1KAR - chains A and B; structure by X-ray diffraction, 2.10 A resolution.

# Chain A (and B)
Molecule: Histidinol dehydrogenase
From: Escherichia coli
Notes: EC 1.1.1.23; chain B of this document is another copy of the same molecule, construct and numbering; everything in this record applies to it too
Reference sequence: P06988 (HISX_ECOLI); residues 1-434 here correspond to UniProt positions 0-433 (UniProt number = residue number - 1)
Sequence (434 residues; numbered 1 to 434; the number before each row is that of its first residue):
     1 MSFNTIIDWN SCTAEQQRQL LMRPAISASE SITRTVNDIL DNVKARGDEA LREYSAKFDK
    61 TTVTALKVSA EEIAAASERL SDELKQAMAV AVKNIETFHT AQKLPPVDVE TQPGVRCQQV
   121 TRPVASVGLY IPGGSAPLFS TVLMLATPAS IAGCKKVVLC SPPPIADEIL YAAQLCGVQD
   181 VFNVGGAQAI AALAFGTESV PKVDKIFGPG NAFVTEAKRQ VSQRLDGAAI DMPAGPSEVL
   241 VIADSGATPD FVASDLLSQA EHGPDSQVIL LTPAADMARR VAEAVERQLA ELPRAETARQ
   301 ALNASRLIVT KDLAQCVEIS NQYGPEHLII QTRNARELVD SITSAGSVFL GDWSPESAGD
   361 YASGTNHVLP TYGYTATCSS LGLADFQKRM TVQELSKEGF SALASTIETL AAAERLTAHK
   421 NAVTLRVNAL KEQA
Unresolved in the structure: 1-3
Modified / non-standard residues: Mse1 (selenomethionine); Mse22, Mse88, Mse144, Mse232, Mse277, Mse390 (selenomethionine; parent Met)
Construct notes: modified residue (1, 22, 88, 144, 232, 277, 390)
Ion coordination: Zn2+ site 1: H262, D360 (together with histamine) (shared with H419(B) of chain B); Zn2+ site 2: H419 (together with histamine) (shared with H262(B), D360(B) of chain B)
Residues lining bound ligands:
  - histamine (HSM), molecule 1: L138, S140, S237, H262, E326, D360, Y361, H367
  - histamine (HSM), molecule 2: E414, L416, H419

# Interface between chain A and chain B
Residue-residue contacts - 226 pairs, chain A then chain B:
  I26(A) - L225(B)  hydrophobic
  E83(A) - T409(B)  hydrogen bond
  L84(A) - T409(B)
  L84(A) - L410(B)  hydrophobic
  L84(A) - A413(B)  hydrophobic
  A87(A) - T406(B)
  A87(A) - T409(B)
  A87(A) - L410(B)  hydrophobic
  V90(A) - L403(B)  hydrophobic
  V90(A) - T406(B)
  N94(A) - T111(B)
  N94(A) - Q112(B)  hydrogen bond
  N94(A) - L403(B)
  F98(A) - C117(B)  hydrophobic
  F98(A) - Q118(B)
  Q102(A) - Q119(B)  hydrogen bond
  L104(A) - L104(B)  hydrophobic
  P105(A) - P105(B)  hydrophobic
  V107(A) - A101(B)
  T111(A) - N94(B)
  T111(A) - S363(B)  hydrogen bond (side chain-backbone)
  Q112(A) - V90(B)
  Q112(A) - N94(B)  hydrogen bond
  V115(A) - S363(B)
  R116(A) - R336(B)
  C117(A) - F98(B)  hydrophobic
  C117(A) - S363(B)  hydrogen bond (side chain-backbone)
  C117(A) - T365(B)
  Q118(A) - F98(B)
  Q118(A) - R336(B)
  Q119(A) - Q102(B)  hydrogen bond
  R122(A) - V339(B)  hydrogen bond (side chain-backbone)
  R122(A) - D340(B)
  R122(A) - I342(B)  hydrogen bond (side chain-backbone)
  R122(A) - T343(B)
  V124(A) - T377(B)
  S135(A) - R415(B)  hydrogen bond
  A136(A) - R415(B)
  L138(A) - E414(B)
  F139(A) - A413(B)  hydrophobic
  F139(A) - E414(B)  hydrogen bond (backbone-side chain)
  S140(A) - E414(B)  hydrogen bond
  D204(A) - T377(B)
  R219(A) - Q223(B)
  Q223(A) - R219(B)
  Q223(A) - Q223(B)  hydrogen bond
  L225(A) - I26(B)  hydrophobic
  L225(A) - Y372(B)
  A229(A) - T377(B)
  D250(A) - L425(B)
  F251(A) - L425(B)
  F251(A) - R426(B)
  F251(A) - A429(B)  hydrophobic
  S254(A) - A422(B)
  S254(A) - L425(B)
  S254(A) - R426(B)  hydrogen bond
  D255(A) - R426(B)  salt bridge
  L257(A) - A418(B)
  S258(A) - A418(B)  hydrogen bond (side chain-backbone)
  S258(A) - H419(B)
  S258(A) - A422(B)
  E261(A) - L416(B)
  E261(A) - T417(B)
  E261(A) - A418(B)  hydrogen bond (side chain-backbone)
  E261(A) - H419(B)  salt bridge
  H262(A) - L416(B)
  H262(A) - H419(B)  hydrogen bond
  Q288(A) - L425(B)
  L292(A) - T417(B)
  L292(A) - A418(B)
  L292(A) - N421(B)
  P293(A) - T417(B)
  R294(A) - R415(B)
  R294(A) - T417(B)  hydrogen bond
  Q331(A) - R426(B)
  R336(A) - R116(B)
  R336(A) - Q118(B)
  R336(A) - E394(B)  salt bridge
  V339(A) - R122(B)  hydrogen bond (backbone-side chain)
  D340(A) - R122(B)
  I342(A) - R122(B)  hydrogen bond (backbone-side chain)
  I342(A) - Mse390(B)
  T343(A) - R122(B)
  T343(A) - K388(B)  hydrogen bond (backbone-side chain)
  S344(A) - K388(B)
  A345(A) - Mse390(B)
  G346(A) - T391(B)  hydrogen bond (backbone-backbone)
  S347(A) - T391(B)
  V348(A) - T391(B)  hydrogen bond (backbone-backbone)
  V348(A) - V392(B)
  V348(A) - Q393(B)  hydrogen bond (backbone-backbone)
  F349(A) - Q393(B)
  L350(A) - V392(B)  hydrophobic
  L350(A) - Q393(B)  hydrogen bond (backbone-backbone)
  L350(A) - E394(B)
  D352(A) - R426(B)  hydrogen bond (backbone-side chain)
  W353(A) - L395(B)
  W353(A) - K397(B)
  W353(A) - F400(B)
  W353(A) - R426(B)
  W353(A) - L430(B)  hydrophobic
  W353(A) - Q433(B)
  S354(A) - E394(B)
  S354(A) - L395(B)  hydrogen bond (side chain-backbone)
  P355(A) - F400(B)
  P355(A) - R426(B)
  S357(A) - I407(B)
  S357(A) - H419(B)  hydrogen bond (side chain-backbone)
  S357(A) - V423(B)
  A358(A) - L395(B)  hydrophobic
  A358(A) - I407(B)  hydrophobic
  G359(A) - Q393(B)
  D360(A) - H419(B)  salt bridge
  Y361(A) - L410(B)  hydrophobic
  Y361(A) - A411(B)
  Y361(A) - E414(B)  hydrogen bond
  Y361(A) - L416(B)
  A362(A) - L403(B)
  S363(A) - T111(B)  hydrogen bond (backbone-side chain)
  S363(A) - V115(B)
  S363(A) - C117(B)  hydrogen bond (backbone-side chain)
  S363(A) - Q393(B)  hydrogen bond
  S363(A) - L403(B)
  T365(A) - C117(B)
  T365(A) - T391(B)
  T365(A) - Q393(B)  hydrogen bond
  Y372(A) - L225(B)
  T375(A) - K388(B)  hydrogen bond (backbone-side chain)
  A376(A) - K388(B)
  T377(A) - V124(B)
  T377(A) - D204(B)
  T377(A) - A229(B)
  T377(A) - Q387(B)
  T377(A) - K388(B)
  S379(A) - K388(B)
  S379(A) - R389(B)  hydrogen bond (side chain-backbone)
  S380(A) - R389(B)  hydrogen bond (backbone-side chain)
  G382(A) - R389(B)
  A384(A) - R389(B)
  D385(A) - R389(B)  salt bridge
  K388(A) - T343(B)
  K388(A) - S344(B)
  K388(A) - T375(B)  hydrogen bond (side chain-backbone)
  K388(A) - A376(B)
  K388(A) - S379(B)
  R389(A) - S379(B)  hydrogen bond (backbone-side chain)
  R389(A) - S380(B)  hydrogen bond (side chain-backbone)
  R389(A) - G382(B)
  R389(A) - A384(B)
  R389(A) - D385(B)  salt bridge
  Mse390(A) - I342(B)
  Mse390(A) - A345(B)
  T391(A) - G346(B)
  T391(A) - S347(B)  hydrogen bond
  T391(A) - V348(B)  hydrogen bond (backbone-backbone)
  V392(A) - V348(B)
  V392(A) - L350(B)  hydrophobic
  Q393(A) - S347(B)  hydrogen bond
  Q393(A) - V348(B)  hydrogen bond (backbone-backbone)
  Q393(A) - F349(B)
  Q393(A) - L350(B)  hydrogen bond (backbone-backbone)
  Q393(A) - S354(B)
  Q393(A) - G359(B)
  Q393(A) - S363(B)  hydrogen bond
  Q393(A) - T365(B)  hydrogen bond
  E394(A) - R336(B)  salt bridge
  E394(A) - L350(B)
  E394(A) - S354(B)
  L395(A) - W353(B)
  L395(A) - S354(B)  hydrogen bond (backbone-side chain)
  K397(A) - W353(B)
  F400(A) - W353(B)
  L403(A) - N94(B)
  L403(A) - A362(B)
  L403(A) - S363(B)
  T406(A) - A87(B)
  T406(A) - V90(B)
  I407(A) - S357(B)
  I407(A) - A358(B)  hydrophobic
  T409(A) - E83(B)  hydrogen bond
  T409(A) - L84(B)
  T409(A) - A87(B)
  L410(A) - A87(B)  hydrophobic
  L410(A) - F139(B)  hydrophobic
  L410(A) - Y361(B)  hydrophobic
  A411(A) - Y361(B)
  A413(A) - L84(B)  hydrophobic
  A413(A) - F139(B)  hydrophobic
  E414(A) - A136(B)
  E414(A) - P137(B)
  E414(A) - L138(B)
  E414(A) - F139(B)  hydrogen bond (side chain-backbone)
  E414(A) - S140(B)  hydrogen bond
  E414(A) - Y361(B)  hydrogen bond
  R415(A) - S135(B)
  R415(A) - A136(B)
  R415(A) - R294(B)
  L416(A) - E261(B)
  L416(A) - Y361(B)
  T417(A) - E261(B)
  T417(A) - P293(B)
  A418(A) - L257(B)
  A418(A) - S258(B)  hydrogen bond (backbone-side chain)
  A418(A) - E261(B)  hydrogen bond (backbone-side chain)
  A418(A) - L292(B)
  H419(A) - S258(B)  hydrogen bond (side chain-backbone)
  H419(A) - E261(B)  salt bridge
  H419(A) - H262(B)  hydrogen bond
  H419(A) - S357(B)  hydrogen bond (backbone-side chain)
  H419(A) - D360(B)  salt bridge
  N421(A) - L292(B)
  A422(A) - S254(B)
  A422(A) - S258(B)
  L425(A) - D250(B)
  L425(A) - F251(B)
  L425(A) - S254(B)
  L425(A) - Q288(B)
  R426(A) - F251(B)
  R426(A) - S254(B)  hydrogen bond
  R426(A) - D255(B)  salt bridge
  R426(A) - Q331(B)
  R426(A) - D352(B)  hydrogen bond (side chain-backbone)
  R426(A) - W353(B)
  R426(A) - P355(B)
  A429(A) - F251(B)  hydrophobic
  L430(A) - W353(B)  hydrophobic
Also at the interface, not in a pair above, chain A (119 interface residues in all): Mse88, A91, T97, A101, V109, P137, K205, G364, Y374, C378, L381, Q387, S396, V423
Also at the interface, not in a pair above, chain B (121 interface residues in all): A25, Mse88, A91, K93, T97, V107, V109, K205, Y374, C378, L381, S396

# In short
119 residues of chain A and 121 residues of chain B are in contact; the contacts include 58 hydrogen bonds and
10 salt bridges. Polar pairs include D255(A)-R426(B), E261(A)-H419(B) and R336(A)-E394(B). Chain A binds
histamine. H262(A) and D360(A) form the Zn2+ site 1.
Both chains are Histidinol dehydrogenase (Escherichia coli). Entry 1KAR (L-histidinol dehydrogenase (hisd)
structure complexed with histamine (inhibitor), zinc and NAD (cofactor)) was determined by X-ray diffraction
(same publication as 1KAE, 1KAH and 1K75).
